5FHG - chain A; structure by X-ray diffraction, 2.00 A resolution.

[Chain A]
Protein: Uncharacterized protein
Organism: Bacteroides sp. 2_1_16
UniProt: D1JM21 (D1JM21_9BACE); numbering as in UniProt (aligned over 1-433)
Amino-acid sequence (433 residues; row label = number of the first residue in the row):
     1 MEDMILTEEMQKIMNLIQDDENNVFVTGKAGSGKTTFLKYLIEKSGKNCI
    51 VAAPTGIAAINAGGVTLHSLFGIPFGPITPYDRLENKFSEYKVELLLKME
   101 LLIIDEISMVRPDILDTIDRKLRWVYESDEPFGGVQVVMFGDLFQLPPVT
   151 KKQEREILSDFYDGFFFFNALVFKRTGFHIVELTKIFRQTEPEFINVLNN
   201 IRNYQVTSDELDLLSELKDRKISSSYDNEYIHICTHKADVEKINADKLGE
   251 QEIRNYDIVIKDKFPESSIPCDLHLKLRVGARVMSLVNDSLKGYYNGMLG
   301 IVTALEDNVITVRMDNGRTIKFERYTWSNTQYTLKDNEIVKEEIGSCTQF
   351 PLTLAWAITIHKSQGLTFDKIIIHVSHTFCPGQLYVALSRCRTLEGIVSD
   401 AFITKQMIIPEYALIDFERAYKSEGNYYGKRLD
Disordered / not traced: 1-2, 45-46, 86-87, 433
From the paper describing this entry:
  - mutagenesis - T66A, K92A, I118E, I118P, V149A, N296A, T359A: decreased binding to ssDNA
  - mutagenesis - H68A, F379A: unchanged binding to ssDNA
  - mutagenesis - I118E, I118P: decreased catalytic activity on dsDNA
  - mutagenesis - R123A: unchanged catalytic activity
  - mutagenesis - G249P, A355P: decreased catalytic activity
  - mutagenesis - K87A, Y91A: unchanged catalytic activity (unwinding activity)
  - mutagenesis - F75A, R83A, E85A, F88A: decreased catalytic activity (unwinding activity)
  - mutagenesis - T66A, T359A: abolished catalytic activity on duplex
  - mutagenesis - H68A, K92A (30%-40%), V149A (30%-40%), N296A, F379A: decreased catalytic activity on duplex
  - mutagenesis - I118E, I118P: decreased catalytic activity on G4

[Overview]
The paper reports that T66A, K92A and I118E, among others, reduce binding to ssDNA; H68A, K92A and V149A,
among others, reduce catalytic activity on duplex; 18 substitutions were tested in all.
Chain A is Uncharacterized protein (Bacteroides sp. 2_1_16); the structure, Structure of unliganded Pif1 from
Bacteroides sp, was determined by X-ray diffraction (same publication as 5FHD, 5FHE, 5FHF and 5FHH).
